Entry 8ABF (electron microscopy, 2.30 A resolution); this record covers chains F and D of the 20 polymer chains in the assembly.

== Chain F ==
Name: YALI0F24673p
From: Yarrowia lipolytica
UniProt: Q6C0H4 (Q6C0H4_YARLI); residues 11-147 here correspond to UniProt positions 1-137 (UniProt number = residue number - 10)
Chain sequence (137 residues; row label = number of the first residue in the row):
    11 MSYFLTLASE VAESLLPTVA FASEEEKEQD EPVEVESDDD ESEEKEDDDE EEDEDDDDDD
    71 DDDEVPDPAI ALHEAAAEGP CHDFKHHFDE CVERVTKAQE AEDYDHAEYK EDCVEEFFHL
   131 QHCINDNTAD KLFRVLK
Unresolved in the structure: 11-75, 147
Cystine bridges: Cys-91/Cys-133, Cys-101/Cys-123

== Chain D ==
Name: YALI0A17468p
From: Yarrowia lipolytica
UniProt: Q6CGP7 (Q6CGP7_YARLI); residue numbers follow UniProt; this construct covers 1-330
Chain sequence (330 residues; numbered 1 to 330; the number before each row is that of its first residue):
     1 MRRRRIGVWP ENRRVSRLWV SLSPRSCVTC PVPTNQNPPI NNHHTPILTQ MFKAIPLRQA
    61 LLGISSAVCA GATTTYYYTT KAEAMTAAEH GLHPAEYPWP QNGMLSTFDH ASLRRGYQVY
   121 KEVCAACHSL DRIAWRNLVG VTHTTDEAKA FAEELEYDDE PDDEGNPRKR PGKLADYIPG
   181 PYPNEQAARA ANQGALPPDL SLIAKARHGG ADYIFALLTG YPDEPPAGVV LAPGMNYNPY
   241 FPGGGIGMAR TLFDGVVEYE DGTPATTSQM AKDVAAFLTW AAEPEHDERK KLGLKAIIVI
   301 SAMLGLSVYI KKFKWSPIKN RKFIYNPPKN
Unresolved in the structure: 1-84, 329-330
Ion coordination: heme c Fe: His-128, Met-248
Residues lining bound ligands:
  - heme c (HEC): Val-119, Val-123, Cys-124, Cys-127, His-128, Asn-192, Ala-195, Leu-196, Pro-197, Pro-198, Leu-200, Ile-203, Arg-207, Tyr-213, Ile-214, Leu-217, Leu-218, Phe-241, Ile-246, Gly-247, Met-248, Thr-251, Leu-252, Val-274, Leu-278
  - phosphatidylethanolamine (PTY): Leu-292, Lys-295, Ala-296, Val-299, Ile-300, Met-303

== Chain F / chain D interface ==
Contacting residue pairs (41; chain F residue first):
  Pro-76(F) / Thr-266(D)
  Asp-77(F) / Asp-254(D)
  Asp-77(F) / Thr-266(D)
  Asp-77(F) / Thr-267(D)
  Asp-77(F) / Ser-268(D)  hydrogen bond (side chain-backbone)
  Pro-78(F) / Thr-266(D)
  Ala-79(F) / Ser-268(D)
  Val-105(F) / Ala-227(D)
  Val-105(F) / Gly-228(D)
  Gln-109(F) / Gly-228(D)
  Glu-121(F) / Gly-228(D)
  Asp-122(F) / Ala-227(D)
  Asp-122(F) / Gly-228(D)
  Cys-123(F) / Ala-227(D)  hydrogen bond (backbone-backbone)
  Val-124(F) / Ala-88(D)  hydrophobic
  Val-124(F) / Val-229(D)  hydrophobic
  Val-124(F) / Tyr-237(D)
  Phe-127(F) / Pro-222(D)  hydrophobic
  Phe-127(F) / Pro-226(D)  hydrophobic
  Phe-127(F) / Pro-239(D)  hydrophobic
  Phe-128(F) / Ala-87(D)
  Phe-128(F) / Ala-88(D)
  Phe-128(F) / Gly-91(D)
  Phe-128(F) / Leu-92(D)
  Phe-128(F) / Tyr-237(D)
  Phe-128(F) / Pro-239(D)
  Gln-131(F) / Leu-92(D)
  His-132(F) / His-93(D)  hydrogen bond
  Asn-135(F) / Ala-95(D)
  Asn-135(F) / Tyr-240(D)  hydrogen bond
  Ala-139(F) / Ala-95(D)  hydrophobic
  Ala-139(F) / Tyr-97(D)  hydrophobic
  Asp-140(F) / Pro-98(D)
  Leu-142(F) / Phe-215(D)  hydrophobic
  Phe-143(F) / Tyr-97(D)  hydrophobic
  Phe-143(F) / Pro-98(D)  hydrophobic
  Phe-143(F) / Trp-99(D)  hydrophobic
  Phe-143(F) / Phe-215(D)  hydrophobic
  Phe-143(F) / Lys-272(D)
  Leu-146(F) / Gln-269(D)
  Leu-146(F) / Lys-272(D)
Other interface residues (no listed pair), chain F (23 interface residues in all): Phe-98, Val-102, Thr-106
Other interface residues (no listed pair), chain D (25 interface residues in all): Glu-96

== In short ==
23 residues of chain F face 25 of chain D across their interface; the contacts include 4 hydrogen bonds. Among
the polar pairs are Asp-77(F)/Ser-268(D), His-132(F)/His-93(D) and Asn-135(F)/Tyr-240(D). Chain D binds heme c
and phosphatidylethanolamine. His-128(D) and Met-248(D) coordinate a heme c Fe ion.
Here chain F is YALI0F24673p and chain D is YALI0A17468p, both from Yarrowia lipolytica. Entry 8ABF (Complex
III2 from Yarrowia lipolytica, oxidised with ferricyanide, int-position) was determined by electron
microscopy, deposited together with 8AB6, 8AB7, 8AB8, 8AB9, 8ABA, 8ABB and 11 further entries.
